8F39 - chains B and F of the 27 polymer chains in the assembly; structure by electron microscopy, 3.50 A resolution.

# Chain B
Protein: ATP synthase subunit alpha, mitochondrial
From: Saccharomyces cerevisiae
Reference sequence: P07251 (ATPA_YEAST); residues 4-510 here correspond to UniProt positions 39-545 (UniProt number = residue number + 35)
Amino-acid sequence (507 residues; each row starts with the number of its first residue):
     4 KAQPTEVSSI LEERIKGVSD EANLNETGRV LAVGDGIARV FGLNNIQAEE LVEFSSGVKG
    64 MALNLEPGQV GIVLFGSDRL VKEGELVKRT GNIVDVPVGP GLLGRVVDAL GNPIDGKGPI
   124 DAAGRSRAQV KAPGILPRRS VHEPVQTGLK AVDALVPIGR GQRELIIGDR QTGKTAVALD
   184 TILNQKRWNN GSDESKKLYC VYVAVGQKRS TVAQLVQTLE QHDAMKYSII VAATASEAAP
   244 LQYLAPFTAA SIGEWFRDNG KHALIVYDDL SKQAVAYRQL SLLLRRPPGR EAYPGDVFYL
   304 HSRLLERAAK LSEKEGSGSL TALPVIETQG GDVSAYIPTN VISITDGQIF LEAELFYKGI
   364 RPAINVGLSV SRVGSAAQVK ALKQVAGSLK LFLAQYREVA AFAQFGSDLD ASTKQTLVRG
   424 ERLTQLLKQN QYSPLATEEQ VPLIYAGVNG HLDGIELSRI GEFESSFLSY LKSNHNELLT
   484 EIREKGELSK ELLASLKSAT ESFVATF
Disordered / not traced: 510
Swiss-Prot annotation at these positions:
  - binding site (ATP): Gly-171 to Thr-178
  - site: Ser-372 (Required for activity)
  - modified residue (Phosphoserine): Ser-22, Ser-143
Residues lining bound ligands:
  - ADP (adenosine-5'-diphosphate), molecule 1: Gln-174, Thr-175, Gly-176, Lys-177, Thr-178, Ala-179, Phe-359, Arg-364, Gln-432, Asn-433, Gln-434
  - ADP, molecule 2: Val-373, Ser-374, Arg-375

# Chain F
Protein: ATP synthase subunit beta, mitochondrial
From: Saccharomyces cerevisiae
Notes: EC 7.1.2.2
Reference sequence: P00830 (ATPB_YEAST); residues 6-478 here correspond to UniProt positions 39-511 (UniProt number = residue number + 33)
Amino-acid sequence (473 residues; numbered 6 to 478; the number before each row is that of its first residue):
     6 STPITGKVTA VIGAIVDVHF EQSELPAILN ALEIKTPQGK LVLEVAQHLG ENTVRTIAMD
    66 GTEGLVRGEK VLDTGGPISV PVGRETLGRI INVIGEPIDE RGPIKSKLRK PIHADPPSFA
   126 EQSTSAEILE TGIKVVDLLA PYARGGKIGL FGGAGVGKTV FIQELINNIA KAHGGFSVFT
   186 GVGERTREGN DLYREMKETG VINLEGESKV ALVFGQMNEP PGARARVALT GLTIAEYFRD
   246 EEGQDVLLFI DNIFRFTQAG SEVSALLGRI PSAVGYQPTL ATDMGLLQER ITTTKKGSVT
   306 SVQAVYVPAD DLTDPAPATT FAHLDATTVL SRGISELGIY PAVDPLDSKS RLLDAAVVGQ
   366 EHYDVASKVQ ETLQTYKSLQ DIIAILGMDE LSEQDKLTVE RARKIQRFLS QPFAVAEVFT
   426 GIPGKLVRLK DTVASFKAVL EGKYDNIPEH AFYMVGGIED VVAKAEKLAA EAN
Disordered / not traced: 6
Swiss-Prot annotation at these positions:
  - binding site (ATP): Gly-157 to Thr-164
  - modified residue: Thr-79 (Phosphothreonine), Thr-204 (Phosphothreonine), Ser-340 (Phosphoserine)
Residues lining bound ligands:
  - ADP (adenosine-5'-diphosphate), molecule 1: Gly-158, Ala-159, Gly-160, Val-161, Gly-162, Lys-163, Thr-164, Val-165, Arg-190, Tyr-345, Pro-346, Phe-418, Ala-421, Phe-424, Thr-425
  - ADP, molecule 2: Ser-355, Arg-356, Tyr-368

# How chain B and chain F interact
Contacting residue pairs (120; chain B residue first):
  Gly-45(B) with Arg-72(F), hydrogen bond (backbone-side chain)
  Leu-46(B) with Arg-72(F), hydrogen bond (backbone-side chain)
  Asn-47(B) with Arg-72(F)
  Asn-48(B) with Val-71(F)
  Ile-49(B) with Leu-70(F); Val-71(F); Arg-72(F)
  Gln-50(B) with Gly-69(F); Leu-70(F); Val-71(F)
  Ala-51(B) with Thr-67(F); Gly-69(F); Leu-70(F), hydrogen bond (backbone-backbone)
  Glu-52(B) with Thr-67(F); Glu-68(F); Gly-69(F)
  Leu-66(B) with Val-16(F)
  Asn-67(B) with Val-16(F); Ile-17(F); Gly-18(F)
  Leu-68(B) with Ala-15(F); Val-16(F), hydrogen bond (backbone-backbone); Ile-17(F); Leu-70(F); Arg-72(F)
  Glu-69(B) with Ile-17(F); Arg-72(F), hydrogen bond (backbone-side chain)
  Pro-70(B) with Thr-14(F); Ala-15(F)
  Gly-71(B) with Arg-72(F), hydrogen bond (backbone-side chain)
  Gln-72(B) with Arg-72(F)
  Val-73(B) with Arg-72(F)
  Arg-130(B) with Gln-43(F); Glu-68(F)
  Lys-134(B) with Asn-223(F); Glu-224(F), salt bridge
  Ala-135(B) with Asn-223(F)
  Pro-136(B) with Thr-191(F)
  Gly-137(B) with Thr-191(F)
  Ile-138(B) with Ile-95(F), hydrophobic; Thr-191(F); Gly-194(F); Asn-195(F), hydrogen bond (backbone-side chain); Phe-219(F), hydrophobic; Gln-221(F)
  Leu-139(B) with Glu-105(F); Asn-195(F)
  Arg-141(B) with Thr-191(F); Arg-192(F); Asn-195(F), hydrogen bond (backbone-side chain)
  Arg-142(B) with Asn-195(F)
  Ser-143(B) with Arg-199(F)
  Arg-166(B) with Arg-190(F); Arg-192(F)
  Arg-289(B) with Gly-18(F); Leu-271(F)
  Pro-290(B) with Ala-270(F)
  Arg-293(B) with Val-279(F); Pro-313(F)
  Gly-298(B) with Glu-267(F)
  Asp-299(B) with Glu-267(F), hydrogen bond (backbone-side chain)
  Phe-301(B) with Arg-229(F); Arg-260(F); Gln-263(F)
  Tyr-302(B) with Met-222(F); Asn-223(F); Glu-224(F); Pro-225(F), hydrophobic; Pro-226(F); Arg-229(F)
  Ser-305(B) with Met-222(F), hydrogen bond (side chain-backbone)
  Glu-309(B) with Glu-189(F); Arg-190(F); Thr-191(F), hydrogen bond (side chain-backbone); Met-222(F); Asn-223(F)
  Lys-317(B) with Glu-105(F), salt bridge
  Ser-337(B) with Ala-314(F)
  Thr-342(B) with Ala-159(F); Tyr-311(F), hydrogen bond; Ala-314(F), hydrogen bond (side chain-backbone)
  Asn-343(B) with Gln-263(F), hydrogen bond; Tyr-311(F)
  Ile-345(B) with Ala-159(F), hydrophobic; Arg-190(F)
  Ser-346(B) with Ala-159(F); Arg-190(F), hydrogen bond (backbone-side chain); Arg-260(F), hydrogen bond; Tyr-311(F)
  Ile-347(B) with Arg-190(F), hydrogen bond (backbone-side chain); Met-222(F), hydrophobic
  Thr-348(B) with Arg-190(F)
  Asp-349(B) with Arg-190(F); Arg-192(F), salt bridge
  Gly-370(B) with Glu-341(F)
  Leu-371(B) with Glu-341(F), hydrogen bond (backbone-side chain)
  Ser-374(B) with Phe-424(F)
  Arg-375(B) with Gly-160(F); Arg-190(F); Arg-192(F); Phe-424(F)
  Gly-377(B) with Val-423(F)
  Ser-378(B) with Glu-422(F), hydrogen bond (side chain-backbone); Val-423(F), hydrogen bond (backbone-backbone)
  Ala-379(B) with Val-423(F)
  Lys-393(B) with Glu-422(F); Val-423(F), hydrogen bond (side chain-backbone); Phe-424(F), hydrogen bond (side chain-backbone); Thr-425(F); Gly-426(F)
  Leu-396(B) with Tyr-345(F)
  Ala-397(B) with Tyr-345(F); Tyr-458(F)
  Arg-400(B) with Glu-341(F), salt bridge; Gly-343(F)
  Glu-401(B) with His-455(F), salt bridge; Tyr-458(F)
  Ala-404(B) with Arg-412(F)
  Phe-405(B) with Arg-408(F); Arg-412(F)
Interface residues without a listed pair, chain B (69 interface residues in all): Ile-96, Gln-132, Pro-291, Gly-292, Arg-306, Val-336, Ala-338, Tyr-339, Val-373, Val-376
Interface residues without a listed pair, chain F (61 interface residues in all): Ile-103, Asp-104, Tyr-198, Gly-280, Asp-319, Arg-337, Ser-340, Leu-342, Glu-454

# Summary
Chain B and chain F form an interface of 69 and 61 residues respectively; the contacts include 22 hydrogen
bonds and 5 salt bridges. Polar contacts include Lys-134(B)/Glu-224(F), Lys-317(B)/Glu-105(F) and
Asp-349(B)/Arg-192(F). One ADP molecule is bound between chain B and chain F.
Chain B is ATP synthase subunit alpha, mitochondrial and chain F is ATP synthase subunit beta, mitochondrial,
both from Saccharomyces cerevisiae; the structure, Yeast ATP synthase in conformation-2, at pH 6, was
determined by electron microscopy, deposited together with 8F29, 8FKJ and 8FL8.
